PDB entry 6PZR | X-ray diffraction, 2.30 A resolution | chain A

Chain A:
Name: Hdac6 protein
From: Danio rerio
Notes: EC 3.5.1.98; fragment: catalytic domain 2
UniProt: A7YT55 (A7YT55_DANRE); residues 441-798 here correspond to UniProt positions 289-646 (UniProt number = residue number - 152)
Amino-acid sequence (358 residues; row label = number of the first residue in the row):
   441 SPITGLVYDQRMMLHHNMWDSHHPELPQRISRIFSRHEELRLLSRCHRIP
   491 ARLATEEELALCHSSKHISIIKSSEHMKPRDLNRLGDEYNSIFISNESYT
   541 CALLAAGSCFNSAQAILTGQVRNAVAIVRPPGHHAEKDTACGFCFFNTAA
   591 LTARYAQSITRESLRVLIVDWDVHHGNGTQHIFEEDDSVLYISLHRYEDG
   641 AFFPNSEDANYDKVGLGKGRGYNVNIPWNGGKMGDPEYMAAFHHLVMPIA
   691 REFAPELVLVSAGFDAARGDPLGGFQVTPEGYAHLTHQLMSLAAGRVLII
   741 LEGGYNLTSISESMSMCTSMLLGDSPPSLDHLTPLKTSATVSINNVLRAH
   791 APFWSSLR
Ion coordination: K+ site 1: D610, D612, H614, S633, L634; Zn2+: D612, H614, D705 (together with Resminostat); K+ site 2: F623, D626, V629, Y662
Small-molecule neighbours: Resminostat: S531, H573, H574, G582, F583, D612, V613, H614, F643, N645, D705, L712, G743, G744, Y745
Reported in the primary citation:
  - binding site for Resminostat: H573, H574, F583, F643, Y745
  - binding site for iodide ion: H463, S531, I532, F533, F583, H614, F643, L712
  - specificity-determining residues: S531 (citing earlier work)

Summary:
Bound to chain A: Resminostat. The K+ site 1 is built by D610, D612, H614, S633 and L634. The Zn2+ site is
built by D612, H614 and D705. The paper reports a binding site for iodide ion at H463, S531 and I532 among
others; a binding site for Resminostat at H573, H574 and F583 among others.
Chain A is Hdac6 protein (Danio rerio); the structure, Crystal structure of Danio rerio histone deacetylase 6
catalytic domain 2 complexed with Resminostat, was determined by X-ray diffraction (same publication as 6PZO,
6PZS, 6PZU and 6Q0Z).
